7ED5 - chains A and C of the 6 polymer chains in the assembly; structure by electron microscopy, 2.98 A resolution.

Chain A:
Molecule: RNA-directed RNA polymerase
Source organism: Severe acute respiratory syndrome coronavirus 2
Notes: EC 2.7.7.48
UniProtKB: P0DTD1 (R1AB_SARS2); residues 1-932 here correspond to UniProt positions 4393-5324 (UniProt number = residue number + 4392)
Sequence (956 residues; each row starts with the number of its first residue; numbers below 1 keep their minus sign (Met-23 is residue -23)):
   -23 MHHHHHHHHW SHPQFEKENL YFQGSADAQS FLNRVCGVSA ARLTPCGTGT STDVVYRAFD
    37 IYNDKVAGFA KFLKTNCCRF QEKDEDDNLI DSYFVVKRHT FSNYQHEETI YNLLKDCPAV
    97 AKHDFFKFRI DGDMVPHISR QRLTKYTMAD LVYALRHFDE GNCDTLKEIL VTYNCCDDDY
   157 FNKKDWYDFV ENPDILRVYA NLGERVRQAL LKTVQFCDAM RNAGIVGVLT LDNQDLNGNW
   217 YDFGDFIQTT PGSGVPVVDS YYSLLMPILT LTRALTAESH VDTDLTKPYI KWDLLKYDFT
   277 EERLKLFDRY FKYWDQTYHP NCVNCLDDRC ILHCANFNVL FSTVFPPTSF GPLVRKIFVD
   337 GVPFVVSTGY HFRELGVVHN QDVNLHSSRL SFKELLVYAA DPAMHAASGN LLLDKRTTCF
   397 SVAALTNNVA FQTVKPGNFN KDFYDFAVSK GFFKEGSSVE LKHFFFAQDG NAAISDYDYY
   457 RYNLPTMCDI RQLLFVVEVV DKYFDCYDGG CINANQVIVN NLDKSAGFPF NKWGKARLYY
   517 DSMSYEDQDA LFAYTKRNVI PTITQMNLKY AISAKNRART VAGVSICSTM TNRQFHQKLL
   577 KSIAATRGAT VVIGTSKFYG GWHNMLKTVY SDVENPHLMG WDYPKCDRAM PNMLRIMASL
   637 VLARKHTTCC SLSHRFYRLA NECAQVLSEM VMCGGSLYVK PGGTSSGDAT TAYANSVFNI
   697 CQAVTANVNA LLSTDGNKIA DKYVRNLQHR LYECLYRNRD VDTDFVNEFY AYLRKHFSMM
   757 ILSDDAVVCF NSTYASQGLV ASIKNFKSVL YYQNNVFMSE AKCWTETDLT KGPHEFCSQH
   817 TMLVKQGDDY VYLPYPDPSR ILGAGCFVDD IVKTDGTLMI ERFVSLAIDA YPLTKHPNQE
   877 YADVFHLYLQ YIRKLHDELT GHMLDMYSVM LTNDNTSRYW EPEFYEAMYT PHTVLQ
Unresolved in the structure: -23 to 3, 930-932
Sequence notes: initiating methionine (-23); expression tag (-22 to 0)
Swiss-Prot annotation at these positions:
  - region: Lys545 to Arg555 (Interaction with RMP Remdesivir), Thr582 to Pro620 (RdRp Palm N-ter)
  - active site: Ser759, Asp760, Asp761
  - binding site (Mn(2+)): Asn209, Asp218
  - binding site (Zn(2+)): His295, Cys301, Cys306, Cys310, Cys487, His642, Cys645, Cys646
  - site: Gln932 (Cleavage)
Metal / ion sites: Mg2+ site 1: Asn209, Asp218 (together with at-9010); Mg2+ site 2: Asp218 (together with at-9010); Zn2+ site 1: His295, Cys301, Cys306, Cys310; Zn2+ site 2: Cys487, His642, Cys645, Cys646; Mg2+ site 3: Asp618 (together with at-9010)
Residues lining bound ligands:
  - at-9010 (AT9; [[(2R,3R,4R,5R)-5-(2-azanyl-6-oxidanylidene-1H-purin-9-yl)-4-fluoranyl-4-methyl-3-oxidanyl-oxolan-2-yl]methoxy-oxidanyl-phosphoryl] phosphono hydrogen phosphate), molecule 1: Val31, Arg33, Phe35, Lys50, Asn52, Cys53, Arg55, Tyr69, Val71, Lys73, Glu83, Arg116, Leu119, Thr120, Lys121, Thr123, Asp208, Asn209, Asp211, Tyr217, Asp218
  - at-9010 (AT9), molecule 2: Lys545, Arg553, Val557, Asp618, Tyr619, Pro620, Lys621, Cys622, Asp623, Ser682, Gly683, Thr687, Asn691, Ser759, Asp760, Lys798
  - at-9010 (AT9), molecule 3: Ala688, Leu758, Ser759, Asp760, Asp761, Cys813, Ser814
Reported in the primary citation:
  - binding site for the 20-nt RNA strand: Ser814
  - Mg2+ coordination: Asn209, Asp218, Asp618, Asp760
  - binding site for at-9010: Lys50, Arg55, Lys73, Arg116, Thr120, Tyr217, Lys545, Lys621, Ser682

Chain C:
Molecule: Non-structural protein 7
Source organism: Severe acute respiratory syndrome coronavirus 2
UniProtKB: P0DTD1 (R1AB_SARS2); residues 1-83 here correspond to UniProt positions 3860-3942 (UniProt number = residue number + 3859)
Sequence (110 residues; each row starts with the number of its first residue; numbering starts at 0):
     0 MSKMSDVKCT SVVLLSVLQQ LRVESSSKLW AQCVQLHNDI LLAKDTTEAF EKMVSLLSVL
    60 LSMQGAVDIN KLCEEMLDNR ATLQGGGGSG LNDIFEAQKI EWHEHHHHHH
Unresolved in the structure: 0-1, 74-109
Sequence notes: initiating methionine (0); expression tag (84-109)
Swiss-Prot annotation at these positions:
  - site: Gln83 (Cleavage)

Chain A / chain C interface:
Pairs across the interface (33; chain A residue first):
  Thr409(A) - Glu23(C)  hydrogen bond
  Thr409(A) - Trp29(C)
  Val410(A) - Trp29(C)
  Lys411(A) - Gln18(C)
  Pro412(A) - Leu14(C)  hydrophobic
  Pro412(A) - Ser15(C)
  Gly413(A) - Val11(C)
  Gly413(A) - Ser15(C)  hydrogen bond (backbone-side chain)
  Phe415(A) - Cys8(C)  hydrophobic
  Phe415(A) - Val12(C)  hydrophobic
  Tyr420(A) - Ser4(C)  hydrogen bond
  Tyr420(A) - Asp5(C)  hydrogen bond
  Phe429(A) - Lys2(C)
  Phe429(A) - Ser4(C)
  Glu436(A) - Lys2(C)  salt bridge
  Leu437(A) - Lys7(C)
  Phe440(A) - Lys7(C)
  Phe440(A) - Leu40(C)  hydrophobic
  Phe441(A) - His36(C)
  Phe442(A) - Asn37(C)
  Phe442(A) - Leu40(C)  hydrophobic
  Phe442(A) - Leu41(C)  hydrophobic
  Ala443(A) - Leu14(C)  hydrophobic
  Ala443(A) - Val33(C)
  Ala443(A) - His36(C)
  Ala443(A) - Asn37(C)  hydrogen bond (backbone-side chain)
  Gln444(A) - Trp29(C)  hydrogen bond (backbone-side chain)
  Gln444(A) - Val33(C)
  Asp445(A) - Trp29(C)
  Asp445(A) - Val33(C)
  Asn552(A) - Asn37(C)  hydrogen bond
  Asn552(A) - Leu41(C)
  Phe843(A) - Cys8(C)  hydrophobic
Other interface residues (no listed pair), chain A (21 interface residues in all): Lys430, Glu431, Ala550
Other interface residues (no listed pair), chain C (18 interface residues in all): Ala30

In short:
The interface between chain A and chain C involves 21 residues on one side and 18 on the other; the contacts
include 7 hydrogen bonds and 1 salt bridge. Polar contacts include Glu436(A)-Lys2(C), Thr409(A)-Glu23(C) and
Gly413(A)-Ser15(C). From the paper: a binding site for at-9010 at Lys50(A), Arg55(A) and Lys73(A) among
others; a binding site for the 20-nt RNA strand at Ser814(A).
Here chain A is RNA-directed RNA polymerase and chain C is Non-structural protein 7, both from Severe acute
respiratory syndrome coronavirus 2. Entry 7ED5 (A dual mechanism of action of AT-527 against SARS-CoV-2
polymerase) was determined by electron microscopy.
